PDB entry 4J8X | X-ray diffraction, 2.87 A resolution | chains B and I of the 5 polymer chains in the assembly

== Chain B ==
Name: Histone H4
Organism: Xenopus laevis
UniProtKB: P62799 (H4_XENLA); residues 1-102 here correspond to UniProt positions 2-103 (UniProt number = residue number + 1)
Amino-acid sequence (102 residues; row label = number of the first residue in the row):
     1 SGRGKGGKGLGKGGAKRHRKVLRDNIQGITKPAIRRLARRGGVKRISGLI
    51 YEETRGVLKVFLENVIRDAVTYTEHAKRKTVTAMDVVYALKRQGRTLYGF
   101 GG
Disordered / not traced: 1-20
Curated features (UniProtKB/Swiss-Prot):
  - DNA-binding region: Lys16 to Lys20
  - modified residue: Ser1 (N-acetylserine), Arg3 (Asymmetric dimethylarginine), Lys5 (N6-(2-hydroxyisobutyryl)lysine), Lys8 (N6-(2-hydroxyisobutyryl)lysine), Lys12 (N6-(2-hydroxyisobutyryl)lysine), Lys16 (N6-(2-hydroxyisobutyryl)lysine), Lys20 (N6,N6,N6-trimethyllysine), Lys31 (N6-(2-hydroxyisobutyryl)lysine), Lys44 (N6-(2-hydroxyisobutyryl)lysine), Ser47 (Phosphoserine), Tyr51 (Phosphotyrosine), Lys59 (N6-(2-hydroxyisobutyryl)lysine), Lys77 (N6-(2-hydroxyisobutyryl)lysine), Lys79 (N6-(2-hydroxyisobutyryl)lysine), Tyr88 (Phosphotyrosine), Lys91 (N6-(2-hydroxyisobutyryl)lysine)
  - cross-link (Glycyl lysine isopeptide (Lys-Gly)): Lys31 (interchain with G-Cter in UFM1), Lys91 (interchain with G-Cter in ubiquitin)

== Chain I ==
Molecule: 145-nt DNA strand
Sequence (145 nucleotides; each row starts with the number of its first residue; numbers below 1 keep their minus sign (DA-72 is residue -72)):
   -72 ATCAATATCCACCTGCAGATACTACCAAAAGTGTATTTGGAAACTGCTCC
   -22 ATCAAAAGGCATGTTCAGCTGAATCAGCTGAACATGCCTTTTGATGGAGC
    28 AGTTTCCAAATACACTTTTGGTAGTATCTGCAGGTGGATATTGAT

== Interface between chain B and chain I ==
Contacting residue pairs (6; chain B residue first):
  Thr30(B) with DA-12(I), phosphate contact
  Pro32(B) with DC-13(I), sugar contact; DA-12(I), phosphate contact
  Arg36(B) with DC-13(I), salt bridge to the phosphate
  Arg45(B) with DC-4(I), sugar contact
  Lys77(B) with DA-32(I), salt bridge to the phosphate
Other interface residues (no listed pair), chain I (5 interface residues in all): DT-3

== In short ==
The chain B/chain I interface involves 5 residues from each chain; the contacts include 2 salt bridges. Among
the polar pairs are Arg36(B)-DC-13(I) and Lys77(B)-DA-32(I). UniProt lists a DNA-binding region on chain B.
Here chain B is Histone H4 (Xenopus laevis) and chain I is a 145-nt DNA strand. Entry 4J8X (X-ray structure of
NCP145 with bound chlorido(eta-6-p-cymene)(N-fluorophenyl-2-pyridinecarbothioamide)ruthenium(II)) was
determined by X-ray diffraction, deposited together with 4J8V, 4J8U and 4J8W.
